PDB entry 5X1L | X-ray diffraction, 1.90 A resolution | chain A

Chain A:
Molecule: Vanillate/3-O-methylgallate O-demethylase
Organism: Sphingobium sp. SYK-6
Reference sequence: G2IQS7 (G2IQS7_9SPHN); residue numbers follow UniProt; this construct covers 1-471
Chain sequence (474 residues; row label = number of the first residue in the row; numbers below 1 keep their minus sign (Gly-2 is residue -2)):
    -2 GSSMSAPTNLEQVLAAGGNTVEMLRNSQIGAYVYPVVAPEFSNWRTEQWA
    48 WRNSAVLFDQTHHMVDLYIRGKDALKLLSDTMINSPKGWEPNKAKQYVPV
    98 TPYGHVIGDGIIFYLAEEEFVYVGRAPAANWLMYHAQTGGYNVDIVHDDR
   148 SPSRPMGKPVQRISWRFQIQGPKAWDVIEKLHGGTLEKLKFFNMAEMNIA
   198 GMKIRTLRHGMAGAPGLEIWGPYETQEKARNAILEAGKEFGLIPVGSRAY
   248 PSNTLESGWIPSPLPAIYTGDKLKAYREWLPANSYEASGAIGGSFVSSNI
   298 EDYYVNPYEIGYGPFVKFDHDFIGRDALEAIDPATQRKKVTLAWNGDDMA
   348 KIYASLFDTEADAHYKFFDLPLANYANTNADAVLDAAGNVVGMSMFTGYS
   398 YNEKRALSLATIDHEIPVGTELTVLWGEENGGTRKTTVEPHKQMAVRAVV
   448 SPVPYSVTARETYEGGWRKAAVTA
Disordered / not traced: -2 to 2, 458-471
Construct notes: expression tag (-2 to 0)
Curated features (UniProtKB/Swiss-Prot):
  - binding site (substrate): Tyr31, His60, Arg122, Tyr247 to Asn250
  - binding site ((6S)-5,6,7,8-tetrahydrofolate): Gln57, Gln93, Val120, Gln165, Glu215, Trp256
  - site (Important for activity): His60, Tyr247
  - mutagenesis: Tyr29 (Y29A: Almost loss of activity on vanillate), Tyr31 (Y31A: Almost loss or loss of activity on vanillate), His60 (H60A: Almost loss or loss of activity on vanillate), Met61 (M61A: Almost loss of activity on vanillate), Val62 (V62A: No change in activity on vanillate), Arg122 (R122A: Strong decrease in activity on vanillate. Loss of activity on vanillate; when associated with A-147), Arg147 (R147A: Loss of activity on vanillate; when associated with A-122), Tyr247 (Y247F: Loss of activity on vanillate)

Overview:
UniProt lists 7 substrate-binding residues, 6 (6S)-5,6,7,8-tetrahydrofolate-binding residues and 8 mutagenesis
sites.
Chain A is Vanillate/3-O-methylgallate O-demethylase (Sphingobium sp. SYK-6); the structure,
Vanillate/3-O-methylgallate O-demethylase, LigM, tetrahydrofolate complex form, was determined by X-ray
diffraction (same publication as 5X1I, 5X1K, 5X1M and 5X1N).
